Entry 6V3V (X-ray diffraction, 2.17 A resolution); this record covers chains A and C of the 6 polymer chains in the assembly.

[Chain A (and C)]
Protein: Fusion glycoprotein F1
Notes: chain C of this document is another copy of the same molecule, construct and numbering; everything in this record applies to it too
UniProt: P06828 (FUS_PI3H4); residue numbers follow UniProt; this construct covers 139-189
Amino-acid sequence (53 residues; row label = number of the first residue in the row):
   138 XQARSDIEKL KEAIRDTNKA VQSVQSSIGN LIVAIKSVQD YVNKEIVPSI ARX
Not modelled in the structure: 138-140, 188-190 (chain C: 138-140)
Construct notes: acetylation (138); amidation (190)
Modified residues: ACE (acetyl group) at position 138; NH2 (amino group) at position 190

[Chain A / chain C interface]
Pairs across the interface (20):
  D143(A) with I144(C)
  L147(A) with I144(C), hydrophobic; L147(C), hydrophobic; K148(C); I151(C), hydrophobic
  I151(A) with I151(C), hydrophobic
  T154(A) with I151(C); T154(C); N155(C), hydrogen bond
  V158(A) with V158(C), hydrophobic
  V161(A) with V161(C), hydrophobic; I165(C), hydrophobic
  S164(A) with I165(C)
  L168(A) with L168(C), hydrophobic; I172(C), hydrophobic
  A171(A) with I172(C), hydrophobic
  Y178(A) with V179(C), hydrophobic; V184(C)
  I183(A) with I183(C), hydrophobic
  S186(A) with I187(C)
Interface residues without a listed pair, chain A (17 interface residues in all): I144, A157, I165, I172, V175
Interface residues without a listed pair, chain C (17 interface residues in all): Q162, V175

[Overview]
Chain A and chain C each contribute 17 residues to their interface, with 1 hydrogen bond. The hydrogen-bonded
pair is T154(A)-N155(C).
Chain A and chain C are both Fusion glycoprotein F1; the structure, Assembly of VIQKI
I456(beta-L-homoisoleucine)with human parainfluenza virus type 3 (HPIV3) fusion glycoprotein N-terminal heptad
repeat domain, was determined by X-ray diffraction, deposited together with 6VAS, 6PYQ, 6PZ6 and 6PRL.
